PDB entry 1RPJ | X-ray diffraction, 1.80 A resolution | chain A

Chain A:
Protein: Protein (precursor of periplasmic sugar receptor)
From: Escherichia coli K12
UniProt: P39265 (ALSB_ECOLI); residues 1-288 here correspond to UniProt positions 24-311 (UniProt number = residue number + 23)
Sequence (288 residues; row label = number of the first residue in the row):
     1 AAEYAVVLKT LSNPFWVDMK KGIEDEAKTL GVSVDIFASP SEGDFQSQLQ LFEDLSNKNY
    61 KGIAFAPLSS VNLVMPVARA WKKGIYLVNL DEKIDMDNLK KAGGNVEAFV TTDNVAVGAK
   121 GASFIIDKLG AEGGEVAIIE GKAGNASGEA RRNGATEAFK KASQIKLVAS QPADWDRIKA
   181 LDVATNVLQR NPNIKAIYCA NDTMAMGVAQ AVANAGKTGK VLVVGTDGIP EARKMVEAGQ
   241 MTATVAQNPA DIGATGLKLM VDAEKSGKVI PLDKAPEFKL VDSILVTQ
Bound ions: Zn2+ near Ala-1 (its only coordinating residue here)
Ligand contacts: beta-D-allopyranose (ALL): Lys-9, Asn-13, Phe-15, Trp-16, Glu-42, Asp-91, Glu-92, Ser-147, Arg-151, Trp-175, Ala-200, Asn-201, Asp-227, Gln-247

In short:
Bound to chain A: beta-D-allopyranose.
Chain A is Protein (precursor of periplasmic sugar receptor) (Escherichia coli K12); the structure, Crystal
structure of D-allose binding protein from escherichia coli, was determined by X-ray diffraction (same
publication as 1GUB and 1GUD).
